Entry 4LHO (X-ray diffraction, 2.22 A resolution); this record covers chains A and B of the 3 polymer chains in the assembly.

# Chain A (and B)
Protein: FG41 Malonate Semialdehyde Decarboxylase
Organism: coryneform bacterium
Notes: EC 4.1.1.-; chain B of this document is another copy of the same molecule, construct and numbering; everything in this record applies to it too
UniProtKB: F2Z288 (F2Z288_9CORY); numbering as in UniProt (aligned over 1-136)
Chain sequence (136 residues; row label = number of the first residue in the row):
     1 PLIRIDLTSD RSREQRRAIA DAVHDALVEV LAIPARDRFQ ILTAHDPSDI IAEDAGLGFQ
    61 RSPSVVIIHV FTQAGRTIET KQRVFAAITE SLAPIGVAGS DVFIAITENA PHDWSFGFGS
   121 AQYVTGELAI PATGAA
Not modelled in the structure: 132-136
Covalently attached groups: 3-chloro-3-oxopropanoic acid (PR6) linked to Pro1
Ligand contacts: 3-chloro-3-oxopropanoic acid (PR6): Leu2, Asp37, Phe71, Thr72, Gln73, Trp114, Phe116, Tyr123

# Chain A / chain B interface
Residue-residue contacts (69; chain A residue first):
  Arg4(A) - Arg4(B)
  Asp6(A) - Arg4(B)  salt bridge
  Asp6(A) - Ile41(B)
  His45(A) - Ile41(B)
  His45(A) - Leu42(B)  hydrogen bond (side chain-backbone)
  His45(A) - Thr43(B)
  Asp46(A) - Arg13(B)
  Ser48(A) - Arg13(B)
  Asp49(A) - Arg13(B)  salt bridge
  Asp49(A) - Gln40(B)
  Asp49(A) - Ile41(B)
  Asp49(A) - Leu42(B)  hydrogen bond (backbone-backbone)
  Ile50(A) - Gln40(B)
  Ile51(A) - Arg38(B)
  Ile51(A) - Phe39(B)
  Ile51(A) - Gln40(B)  hydrogen bond (backbone-backbone)
  Ala52(A) - Arg38(B)
  Ala52(A) - Phe39(B)  hydrophobic
  Glu53(A) - Ala35(B)
  Glu53(A) - Arg36(B)  salt bridge
  Glu53(A) - Arg38(B)  hydrogen bond (backbone-backbone)
  Glu53(A) - Phe39(B)
  Asp54(A) - Arg36(B)  salt bridge
  Ala55(A) - Arg36(B)  hydrogen bond (backbone-backbone)
  Ala55(A) - Asp37(B)
  Ala55(A) - Phe39(B)
  Ala55(A) - Phe116(B)  hydrophobic
  Ala55(A) - Leu128(B)
  Gly56(A) - Arg36(B)
  Leu57(A) - Glu127(B)
  Leu57(A) - Leu128(B)  hydrophobic
  Phe59(A) - Phe116(B)
  Phe59(A) - Phe118(B)  hydrophobic
  Arg61(A) - Phe39(B)
  Arg61(A) - Phe116(B)  hydrogen bond (side chain-backbone)
  Ile67(A) - Ile41(B)  hydrophobic
  His69(A) - Leu2(B)
  His69(A) - Arg4(B)  hydrogen bond
  His69(A) - Phe71(B)
  Ile78(A) - His112(B)
  Lys81(A) - His112(B)
  Lys81(A) - Asp113(B)  salt bridge
  Gln82(A) - Val124(B)
  Phe85(A) - His112(B)
  Phe85(A) - Asp113(B)
  Phe85(A) - Trp114(B)
  Phe85(A) - Ser115(B)
  Phe85(A) - Gly119(B)
  Phe85(A) - Ala121(B)  hydrophobic
  Ala86(A) - Gly119(B)
  Thr89(A) - Phe118(B)
  Thr89(A) - Gly119(B)  hydrogen bond (side chain-backbone)
  Gly99(A) - Gly117(B)
  Gly99(A) - Phe118(B)  hydrogen bond (backbone-backbone)
  Ser100(A) - Phe118(B)
  Val102(A) - Phe116(B)
  Val102(A) - Gly117(B)  hydrogen bond (backbone-backbone)
  Phe103(A) - Phe39(B)  hydrophobic
  Phe103(A) - Trp114(B)  hydrophobic
  Phe103(A) - Ser115(B)
  Phe103(A) - Phe116(B)  hydrophobic
  Ile104(A) - Trp114(B)
  Ile104(A) - Ser115(B)  hydrogen bond (backbone-backbone)
  Ala105(A) - Asp113(B)
  Ala105(A) - Trp114(B)  hydrophobic
  Ile106(A) - Asn109(B)  hydrogen bond (backbone-side chain)
  Ile106(A) - Asp113(B)  hydrogen bond (backbone-backbone)
  Thr107(A) - Phe71(B)
  Thr107(A) - Thr107(B)
Also at the interface, not in a pair above, chain A (34 interface residues in all): Phe71, Glu108
Also at the interface, not in a pair above, chain B (31 interface residues in all): Ala20, Pro34, Gln122, Thr125

# Overview
34 residues of chain A and 31 residues of chain B are in contact; the contacts include 13 hydrogen bonds and 5
salt bridges. Among the polar pairs are Asp6(A)-Arg4(B), Asp49(A)-Arg13(B) and Glu53(A)-Arg36(B). Covalently
linked 3-chloro-3-oxopropanoic acid: at Pro1(A).
Both chains are FG41 Malonate Semialdehyde Decarboxylase (coryneform bacterium). Entry 4LHO (Crystal Structure
of FG41Malonate Semialdehyde Decarboxylase inhibited by 3-bromopropiolate) was determined by X-ray
diffraction, deposited together with 4LHP, 3MJZ and 3MLC.
